3UU0 - chains A and C; structure by X-ray diffraction, 2.70 A resolution.

Chain A (and C):
Name: L-rhamnose isomerase
Source organism: Bacillus halodurans
Notes: EC 5.3.1.14; chain C of this document is another copy of the same molecule, construct and numbering; everything in this record applies to it too
UniProt: Q9KCL9 (RHAA_BACHD); numbering as in UniProt (aligned over 1-418)
Sequence (424 residues; each row starts with the number of its first residue; numbers below 1 keep their minus sign (His-5 is residue -5)):
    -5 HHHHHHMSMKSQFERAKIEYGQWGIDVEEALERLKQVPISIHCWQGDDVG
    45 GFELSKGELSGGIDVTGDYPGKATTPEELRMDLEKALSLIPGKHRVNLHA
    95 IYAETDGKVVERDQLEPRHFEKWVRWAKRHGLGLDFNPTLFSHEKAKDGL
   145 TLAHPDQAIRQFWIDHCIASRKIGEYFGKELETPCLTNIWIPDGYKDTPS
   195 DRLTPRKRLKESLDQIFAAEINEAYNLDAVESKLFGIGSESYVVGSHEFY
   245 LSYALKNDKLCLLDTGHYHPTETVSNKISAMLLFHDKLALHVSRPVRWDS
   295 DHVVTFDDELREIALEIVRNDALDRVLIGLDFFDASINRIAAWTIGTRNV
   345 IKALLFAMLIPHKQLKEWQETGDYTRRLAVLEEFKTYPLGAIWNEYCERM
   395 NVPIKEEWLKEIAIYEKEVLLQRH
Unresolved in the structure: -5 to 3, 49-61, 418 (chain C: -5 to 3, 50-60, 418)
Sequence notes: expression tag (-5 to 0)

Interface between chain A and chain C:
Residue-residue contacts - 84 pairs, chain A then chain C:
  Pro149(A) - Glu364(C)
  Tyr189(A) - Gln363(C)
  Tyr189(A) - Tyr368(C)
  Tyr189(A) - Arg371(C)
  Asp191(A) - Arg371(C)
  Asp191(A) - Leu372(C)
  Thr192(A) - Glu306(C)
  Thr192(A) - Arg371(C)  hydrogen bond (backbone-side chain)
  Pro193(A) - Arg313(C)  hydrogen bond (backbone-side chain)
  Pro193(A) - Gln363(C)
  Pro193(A) - Arg371(C)
  Ser194(A) - Arg313(C)  hydrogen bond (backbone-side chain)
  Ser194(A) - Leu359(C)  hydrogen bond (side chain-backbone)
  Ser194(A) - Lys360(C)
  Ser194(A) - Gln363(C)
  Asp195(A) - Lys360(C)
  Asp195(A) - Gln363(C)
  Arg196(A) - Ser273(C)
  Arg196(A) - Glu306(C)  salt bridge
  Arg196(A) - Glu310(C)  salt bridge
  Arg196(A) - Arg313(C)
  Leu197(A) - Ser273(C)
  Leu197(A) - Leu277(C)  hydrophobic
  Leu197(A) - Asn314(C)
  Arg200(A) - Asn270(C)  hydrogen bond
  Arg200(A) - Ser273(C)  hydrogen bond
  Arg200(A) - Leu277(C)
  Lys201(A) - Leu277(C)
  Arg202(A) - Glu364(C)  salt bridge
  Tyr236(A) - Asn270(C)
  His241(A) - Glu242(C)  salt bridge
  Glu242(A) - His241(C)  salt bridge
  Glu242(A) - Lys271(C)  salt bridge
  Phe243(A) - Leu277(C)  hydrophobic
  Leu245(A) - Glu242(C)
  Leu245(A) - Leu245(C)  hydrophobic
  Ser246(A) - Leu245(C)
  Ser246(A) - Phe278(C)
  Tyr247(A) - Phe278(C)
  Leu249(A) - Ser246(C)
  Leu249(A) - Leu249(C)  hydrophobic
  His263(A) - His263(C)
  His263(A) - Thr265(C)
  His263(A) - Glu266(C)
  Pro264(A) - Pro264(C)
  Thr265(A) - His263(C)
  Glu266(A) - His263(C)
  Asn270(A) - Arg200(C)  hydrogen bond (backbone-side chain)
  Asn270(A) - Tyr236(C)
  Lys271(A) - Glu242(C)  salt bridge
  Ser273(A) - Arg196(C)
  Ser273(A) - Leu197(C)
  Ser273(A) - Arg200(C)  hydrogen bond
  Ala274(A) - Arg200(C)
  Ala274(A) - Ser240(C)
  Ala274(A) - Phe243(C)
  Leu277(A) - Arg200(C)
  Leu277(A) - Lys201(C)
  Leu277(A) - Phe243(C)  hydrophobic
  Phe278(A) - Lys204(C)
  Phe278(A) - Phe243(C)
  Phe278(A) - Ser246(C)
  Phe278(A) - Tyr247(C)
  Glu306(A) - Thr192(C)
  Glu306(A) - Arg196(C)  salt bridge
  Glu310(A) - Arg196(C)  salt bridge
  Arg313(A) - Pro193(C)
  Arg313(A) - Ser194(C)  hydrogen bond (side chain-backbone)
  Arg313(A) - Asp195(C)
  Arg313(A) - Arg196(C)
  Asn314(A) - Leu197(C)
  Leu359(A) - Ser194(C)  hydrogen bond (backbone-side chain)
  Lys360(A) - Ser194(C)
  Gln363(A) - Tyr189(C)
  Gln363(A) - Pro193(C)
  Gln363(A) - Ser194(C)  hydrogen bond (side chain-backbone)
  Gln363(A) - Asp195(C)  hydrogen bond (side chain-backbone)
  Glu364(A) - Pro149(C)
  Glu364(A) - Arg202(C)  salt bridge
  Tyr368(A) - Tyr189(C)
  Arg371(A) - Tyr189(C)
  Arg371(A) - Thr192(C)  hydrogen bond (side chain-backbone)
  Arg371(A) - Ser194(C)
  Leu372(A) - Asp191(C)
Other interface residues (no listed pair), chain A (46 interface residues in all): Lys204, Ser240, Lys250, Ser269, Leu375
Other interface residues (no listed pair), chain C (48 interface residues in all): Asp142, Thr267, Ser269, Ala274, Met275, Leu375

In short:
46 residues of chain A and 48 residues of chain C are in contact; the contacts include 13 hydrogen bonds and
10 salt bridges. Polar contacts include Arg196(A)-Glu306(C), Arg196(A)-Glu310(C) and Arg202(A)-Glu364(C).
Both chains are L-rhamnose isomerase (Bacillus halodurans). Entry 3UU0 (Crystal structure of L-rhamnose
isomerase from Bacillus halodurans in complex with Mn) was determined by X-ray diffraction together with 3UXI,
3UVA and 3P14 from the same study.
